PDB entry 6QOB | X-ray diffraction, 1.46 A resolution | chains A and B

# Chain A (and B)
Name: Ribonucleoside-diphosphate reductase subunit beta
Organism: Bacillus anthracis
Notes: EC 1.17.4.1; chain B of this document is another copy of the same molecule, construct and numbering; everything in this record applies to it too
UniProtKB: Q81TB4 (Q81TB4_BACAN); residues 1-322 here = UniProt positions 1-322
Chain sequence (322 residues; row label = number of the first residue in the row):
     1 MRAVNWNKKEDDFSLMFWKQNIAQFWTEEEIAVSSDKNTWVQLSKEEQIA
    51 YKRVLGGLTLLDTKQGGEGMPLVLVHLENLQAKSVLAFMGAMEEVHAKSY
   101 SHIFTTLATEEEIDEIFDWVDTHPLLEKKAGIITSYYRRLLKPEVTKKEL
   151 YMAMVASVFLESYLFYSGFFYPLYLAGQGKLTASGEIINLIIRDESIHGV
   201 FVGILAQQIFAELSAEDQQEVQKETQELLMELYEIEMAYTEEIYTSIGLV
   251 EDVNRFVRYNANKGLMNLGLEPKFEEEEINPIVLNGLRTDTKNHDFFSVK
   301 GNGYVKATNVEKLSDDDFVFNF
Not modelled in the structure: 289-322 (chain B: 288-322)
Metal / ion sites: Fe ion site 1: Asp62, Glu93, His96; Fe ion site 2: Glu93, Glu161, Glu195, His198
From the paper describing this entry:
  - Fe ion coordination: Asp62, Glu93, Glu161, Glu195
  - conformationally variable residues (helix shift, side-chain flip): Asp62, Tyr100, Phe159 to Tyr171
  - catalytic residues: Tyr100 (citing earlier work)

# Interface between chain A and chain B
Residue-residue contacts - 97 pairs, chain A then chain B:
  Met1(A) - Leu60(B)
  Met1(A) - Lys64(B)
  Met1(A) - Val120(B)
  Met1(A) - Asp121(B)  hydrogen bond (backbone-backbone)
  Met1(A) - Glu127(B)  hydrogen bond (backbone-side chain)
  Met1(A) - Ala130(B)  hydrophobic
  Met1(A) - Gly131(B)
  Arg2(A) - Leu60(B)
  Arg2(A) - Thr63(B)
  Arg2(A) - Asp121(B)  hydrogen bond (backbone-side chain)
  Ala3(A) - Thr59(B)
  Ala3(A) - Leu60(B)  hydrophobic
  Ala3(A) - Thr63(B)
  Ala3(A) - Phe117(B)
  Val4(A) - Thr59(B)
  Val4(A) - Thr63(B)  hydrogen bond (backbone-side chain)
  Val4(A) - Ala97(B)  hydrophobic
  Val4(A) - Phe117(B)
  Asn5(A) - Ile113(B)
  Asn5(A) - Asp114(B)  hydrogen bond
  Asn5(A) - Phe117(B)
  Trp6(A) - Lys98(B)
  Trp6(A) - Ser101(B)  hydrogen bond (backbone-side chain)
  Asn7(A) - Ser101(B)
  Asn7(A) - Thr105(B)  hydrogen bond
  Asn7(A) - Ile113(B)
  Leu15(A) - Lys98(B)
  Trp18(A) - Glu94(B)
  Trp18(A) - Val95(B)  hydrophobic
  Trp18(A) - Lys98(B)
  Ile22(A) - Thr27(B)
  Phe25(A) - Phe25(B)  hydrophobic
  Phe25(A) - Phe88(B)  hydrophobic
  Thr27(A) - Ile22(B)
  Thr59(A) - Ala3(B)
  Thr59(A) - Val4(B)
  Leu60(A) - Met1(B)
  Leu60(A) - Arg2(B)
  Leu60(A) - Ala3(B)
  Thr63(A) - Arg2(B)
  Thr63(A) - Ala3(B)
  Thr63(A) - Val4(B)  hydrogen bond (side chain-backbone)
  Lys64(A) - Met1(B)
  Gly67(A) - Leu74(B)
  Gly67(A) - Val75(B)
  Gly67(A) - Lys83(B)
  Pro71(A) - Pro71(B)  hydrophobic
  Pro71(A) - Leu74(B)  hydrophobic
  Pro71(A) - Val75(B)  hydrophobic
  Leu72(A) - Val75(B)  hydrophobic
  Leu74(A) - Gly67(B)
  Leu74(A) - Pro71(B)  hydrophobic
  Val75(A) - Gly67(B)
  Val75(A) - Pro71(B)  hydrophobic
  Val75(A) - Leu72(B)  hydrophobic
  His76(A) - Leu141(B)
  Lys83(A) - Gly67(B)
  Ser84(A) - Glu94(B)  hydrogen bond
  Ala87(A) - Ala91(B)
  Ala87(A) - Glu94(B)
  Phe88(A) - Phe25(B)  hydrophobic
  Phe88(A) - Ala91(B)  hydrophobic
  Ala91(A) - Ala87(B)
  Ala91(A) - Phe88(B)  hydrophobic
  Ala91(A) - Ala91(B)  hydrophobic
  Glu94(A) - Trp18(B)
  Glu94(A) - Ser84(B)  hydrogen bond
  Glu94(A) - Ala87(B)
  Val95(A) - Trp18(B)  hydrophobic
  Ala97(A) - Val4(B)  hydrophobic
  Lys98(A) - Trp6(B)
  Lys98(A) - Leu15(B)
  Lys98(A) - Trp18(B)
  Ser101(A) - Trp6(B)  hydrogen bond (side chain-backbone)
  Ser101(A) - Asn7(B)  hydrogen bond (backbone-side chain)
  Thr105(A) - Asn7(B)  hydrogen bond
  Ile113(A) - Asn5(B)
  Ile113(A) - Asn7(B)
  Asp114(A) - Asn5(B)  hydrogen bond
  Asp114(A) - Lys8(B)
  Phe117(A) - Ala3(B)
  Phe117(A) - Val4(B)
  Phe117(A) - Asn5(B)
  Val120(A) - Met1(B)
  Asp121(A) - Met1(B)  hydrogen bond (side chain-backbone)
  Asp121(A) - Arg2(B)  hydrogen bond (side chain-backbone)
  Glu127(A) - Met1(B)  hydrogen bond (side chain-backbone)
  Ala130(A) - Met1(B)  hydrophobic
  Gly131(A) - Met1(B)
  Leu140(A) - Leu141(B)
  Leu141(A) - His76(B)
  Leu141(A) - Leu140(B)
  Leu141(A) - Leu141(B)
  Leu141(A) - Lys142(B)
  Leu141(A) - Pro143(B)
  Lys142(A) - Leu141(B)
  Pro143(A) - Leu141(B)
Interface residues without a listed pair, chain A (54 interface residues in all): Lys8, Gly56, Gly66, Glu68, Leu80, Gly90, Phe104, Thr134, Arg138
Interface residues without a listed pair, chain B (54 interface residues in all): Gly56, Gly66, Glu68, Leu80, Gly90, Phe104, Thr134, Arg138

# Summary
Chain A and chain B each contribute 54 residues to their interface, with 17 hydrogen bonds. Polar contacts
include Met1(A)-Glu127(B), Arg2(A)-Asp121(B) and Val4(A)-Thr63(B). The Fe ion site 1 is built by Asp62(A),
Glu93(A) and His96(A). The paper reports the catalytic residue Tyr100(A); Fe ion coordination by Asp62(A),
Glu93(A) and Glu161(A) among others.
Both chains are Ribonucleoside-diphosphate reductase subunit beta (Bacillus anthracis). Entry 6QOB (Crystal
structure of ribonucleotide reductase NrdF from Bacillus anthracis with partially oxidised di-iron
metallocofactor) was determined by X-ray diffraction together with 6QO5, 6QO7, 6QO8 and 6QO9 from the same
study.
